PDB entry 9F6T | electron microscopy, 3.50 A resolution | chains A and B

== Chain A ==
Molecule: Asgard tubulin A (AtubA) from Candidatus Lokiarchaeum ossiferum
Source organism: Candidatus Lokiarchaeum ossiferum
Amino-acid sequence (423 residues; each row starts with the number of its first residue):
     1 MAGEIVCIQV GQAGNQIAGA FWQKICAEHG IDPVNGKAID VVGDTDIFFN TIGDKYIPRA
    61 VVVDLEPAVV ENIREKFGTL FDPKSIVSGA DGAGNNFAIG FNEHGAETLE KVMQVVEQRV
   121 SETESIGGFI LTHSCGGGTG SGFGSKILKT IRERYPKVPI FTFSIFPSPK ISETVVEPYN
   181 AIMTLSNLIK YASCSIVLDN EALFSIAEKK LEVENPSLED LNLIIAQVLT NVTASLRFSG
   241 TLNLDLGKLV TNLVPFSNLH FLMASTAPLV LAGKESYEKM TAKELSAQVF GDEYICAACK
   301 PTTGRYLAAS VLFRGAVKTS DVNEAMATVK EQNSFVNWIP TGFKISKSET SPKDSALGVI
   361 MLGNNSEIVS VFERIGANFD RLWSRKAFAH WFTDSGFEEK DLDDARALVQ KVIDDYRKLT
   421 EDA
Unresolved in the structure: 1
Ligand contacts: GTP (guanosine-5'-triphosphate): Gly11, Gln12, Ala13, Gln16, Ile17, Ala93, Gly94, Asn95, Ser134, Gly137, Gly138, Thr139, Gly140, Ile165, Pro167, Glu173, Asn200, Leu203, Leu218, Asn222, Ile225

== Chain B ==
Molecule: Asgard tubulin B (AtubB) from Candidatus Lokiarchaeum ossiferum
Source organism: Candidatus Lokiarchaeum ossiferum
Amino-acid sequence (424 residues; each row starts with the number of its first residue):
     1 MGREVIMLHV GQAGIQVGAM YWKQICAEHN LDHNGAPIGG DIKGDPDCFF MKASGGKYVP
    61 RALLIDLEPK VVRQVGNEQL PSFFDPKNLI HGLYGGANSF AKGYLGEGRD MIDNIMEQLK
   121 KEVAKCESLQ GFIMTHAVGG GSGGGLGCLI MEKIKEEYPK KILWSYSILP SPLLSDAVVE
   181 PYNAILSLDK MIQYTDETVV IDNHALFQIV TKNMGIDDPI YDDLNHVISQ ALSDITASLR
   241 FKGSLNTDMK EFLVNLVPYP RSHFLMASFA PMATAEDRQY AKLTTSNLAN ALFEENYMMA
   301 AVDVTKGTFL ACSLLFRGEN TAQDITNALL DIKGRIKFSS FIPTGIKYGM TGTAPEGLER
   361 SGSALINHTG VAEIFNRILA QFNLMFDKGA FLNWYEIEGM SKDDFAGARD NVQKLSDEYK
   421 RDEE
Unresolved in the structure: 1
Ligand contacts: GTP (guanosine-5'-triphosphate): Gly11, Gln12, Ala13, Gln16, Asp66, Gly96, Ala97, Asn98, Ala137, Gly140, Gly141, Ser142, Gly143, Ile168, Leu174, Ser175, Asp176, Ala177, Glu180, Asn203, Leu206, Tyr221, Leu224, Asn225, Ile228

== Chain A / chain B interface ==
Pairs across the interface (38; chain A residue first):
  Asp44(A) - Lys70(B)  salt bridge
  Glu124(A) - Arg73(B)  salt bridge
  Ser125(A) - Leu93(B)  hydrogen bond (side chain-backbone)
  Ser125(A) - Tyr94(B)
  Ile126(A) - Tyr94(B)
  Lys157(A) - Ile397(B)
  Lys157(A) - Glu398(B)  salt bridge
  Thr241(A) - Tyr221(B)
  Leu242(A) - Ser175(B)
  Leu242(A) - Asp176(B)
  Asn243(A) - Gln12(B)  hydrogen bond
  Asn243(A) - Asp176(B)  hydrogen bond (backbone-side chain)
  Leu244(A) - Asp176(B)
  Lys248(A) - Gly96(B)  hydrogen bond (side chain-backbone)
  Lys248(A) - Asn98(B)
  Val250(A) - Trp394(B)  hydrophobic
  Thr251(A) - Ala97(B)
  Thr251(A) - Val178(B)
  Thr251(A) - Phe391(B)
  Asn252(A) - Asp176(B)  hydrogen bond (side chain-backbone)
  Asn252(A) - Ala177(B)
  Asn252(A) - Val178(B)  hydrogen bond (side chain-backbone)
  Val254(A) - Phe391(B)
  Val254(A) - Trp394(B)  hydrogen bond (backbone-side chain)
  Pro255(A) - Ala390(B)
  Pro255(A) - Phe391(B)  hydrogen bond (backbone-backbone)
  Pro255(A) - Asn393(B)
  Phe256(A) - Lys388(B)
  Phe256(A) - Gly389(B)
  Thr319(A) - Asp218(B)  hydrogen bond
  Trp338(A) - Leu384(B)
  Ile339(A) - Val178(B)  hydrophobic
  Ile339(A) - Phe391(B)  hydrophobic
  Pro340(A) - Gln381(B)
  Pro340(A) - Met385(B)
  Thr341(A) - Val178(B)  hydrogen bond (side chain-backbone)
  Lys344(A) - Ser175(B)
  Lys344(A) - Val178(B)
Other interface residues (no listed pair), chain A (28 interface residues in all): Ala2, Gly3, Gly247, Ser257, Asn337, Gly342
Other interface residues (no listed pair), chain B (30 interface residues in all): Glu68, Pro69, Val179, Pro181, Ile220

== Summary ==
28 residues of chain A face 30 of chain B across their interface; the contacts include 10 hydrogen bonds and 3
salt bridges. Among the polar pairs are Asp44(A)-Lys70(B), Glu124(A)-Arg73(B) and Lys157(A)-Glu398(B). Bound
to chain A: GTP. Bound to chain B: GTP.
Chain A is Asgard tubulin A (AtubA) from Candidatus Lokiarchaeum ossiferum and chain B is Asgard tubulin B
(AtubB) from Candidatus Lokiarchaeum ossiferum, both from Candidatus Lokiarchaeum ossiferum; the structure,
cryoEM structure of Asgard tubulin heterodimer AtubA/B with GTP, was determined by electron microscopy (same
publication as 9F6U, 9F6V and 9HXC).
